Entry 6K1H (electron microscopy, 3.52 A resolution); this record covers chains Y and E of the 6 polymer chains in the assembly.

[Chain Y (and E)]
Molecule: PTS system mannose-specific EIIC component
Source organism: Escherichia coli (strain K12)
Notes: chain E of this document is another copy of the same molecule, construct and numbering; everything in this record applies to it too
UniProt: P69801 (PTNC_ECOLI); numbering as in UniProt (aligned over 1-266)
Amino-acid sequence (274 residues; each row starts with the number of its first residue):
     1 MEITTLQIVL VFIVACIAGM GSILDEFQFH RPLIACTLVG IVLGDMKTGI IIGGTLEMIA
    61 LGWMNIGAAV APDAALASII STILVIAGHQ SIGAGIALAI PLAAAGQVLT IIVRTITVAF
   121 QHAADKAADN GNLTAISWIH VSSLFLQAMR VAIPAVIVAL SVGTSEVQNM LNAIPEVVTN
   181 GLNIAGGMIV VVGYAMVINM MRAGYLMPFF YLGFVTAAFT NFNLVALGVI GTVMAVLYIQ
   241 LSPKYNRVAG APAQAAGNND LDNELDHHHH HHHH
Unresolved in the structure: 1, 249-274
Sequence notes: expression tag (267-274)
Ligand contacts: alpha-D-mannopyranose (MAN): Asp25, Asn65, Ile66, Gly67
Curated features (UniProtKB/Swiss-Prot):
  - modified residue: Met1 (N-formylmethionine)
  - mutagenesis: Asn65 (N65P: Significantly impairs the mannose transport capacity)
From the paper describing this entry:
  - binding site for alpha-D-mannopyranose: Asn65

[Chain Y / chain E interface]
Residue-residue contacts (22; chain Y residue first):
  Asn221(Y) - Phe219(E)
  Phe222(Y) - Val215(E)
  Phe222(Y) - Phe219(E)  hydrophobic
  Phe222(Y) - Thr220(E)
  Asn223(Y) - Phe219(E)
  Ala226(Y) - Val215(E)  hydrophobic
  Ala226(Y) - Phe219(E)  hydrophobic
  Val229(Y) - Val215(E)  hydrophobic
  Val233(Y) - Pro208(E)
  Val233(Y) - Leu212(E)  hydrophobic
  Val236(Y) - Pro208(E)  hydrophobic
  Leu237(Y) - Pro208(E)  hydrophobic
  Leu237(Y) - Phe209(E)  hydrophobic
  Gln240(Y) - Tyr205(E)
  Gln240(Y) - Tyr238(E)  hydrogen bond
  Leu241(Y) - Tyr238(E)  hydrophobic
  Leu241(Y) - Leu241(E)  hydrophobic
  Leu241(Y) - Ser242(E)
  Pro243(Y) - Pro243(E)  hydrophobic
  Pro243(Y) - Arg247(E)
  Asn246(Y) - Pro243(E)
  Arg247(Y) - Arg247(E)
Other interface residues (no listed pair), chain Y (15 interface residues in all): Thr220, Ile230
Other interface residues (no listed pair), chain E (14 interface residues in all): Tyr211, Thr216

[Overview]
15 residues of chain Y face 14 of chain E across their interface, with 1 hydrogen bond. Its one
hydrogen-bonded contact is Gln240(Y)-Tyr238(E). Chain Y binds alpha-D-mannopyranose. From UniProt: one
mutagenesis site on chain Y. From the paper: a binding site for alpha-D-mannopyranose at Asn65(Y).
Chain Y and chain E are both PTS system mannose-specific EIIC component (Escherichia coli (strain K12)); the
structure, Structure of membrane protein, was determined by electron microscopy.
